PDB entry 9BVT | X-ray diffraction, 3.40 A resolution | chains B and W of the 14 polymer chains in the assembly

# Chain B
Molecule: DNA-directed RNA polymerase subunit beta
Source organism: Saccharomyces cerevisiae
Notes: EC 2.7.7.6
Reference sequence: A0A6A5Q4H2 (A0A6A5Q4H2_YEASX); residue numbers follow UniProt; this construct covers 1-1224
Sequence (1224 residues; numbered 1 to 1224; the number before each row is that of its first residue):
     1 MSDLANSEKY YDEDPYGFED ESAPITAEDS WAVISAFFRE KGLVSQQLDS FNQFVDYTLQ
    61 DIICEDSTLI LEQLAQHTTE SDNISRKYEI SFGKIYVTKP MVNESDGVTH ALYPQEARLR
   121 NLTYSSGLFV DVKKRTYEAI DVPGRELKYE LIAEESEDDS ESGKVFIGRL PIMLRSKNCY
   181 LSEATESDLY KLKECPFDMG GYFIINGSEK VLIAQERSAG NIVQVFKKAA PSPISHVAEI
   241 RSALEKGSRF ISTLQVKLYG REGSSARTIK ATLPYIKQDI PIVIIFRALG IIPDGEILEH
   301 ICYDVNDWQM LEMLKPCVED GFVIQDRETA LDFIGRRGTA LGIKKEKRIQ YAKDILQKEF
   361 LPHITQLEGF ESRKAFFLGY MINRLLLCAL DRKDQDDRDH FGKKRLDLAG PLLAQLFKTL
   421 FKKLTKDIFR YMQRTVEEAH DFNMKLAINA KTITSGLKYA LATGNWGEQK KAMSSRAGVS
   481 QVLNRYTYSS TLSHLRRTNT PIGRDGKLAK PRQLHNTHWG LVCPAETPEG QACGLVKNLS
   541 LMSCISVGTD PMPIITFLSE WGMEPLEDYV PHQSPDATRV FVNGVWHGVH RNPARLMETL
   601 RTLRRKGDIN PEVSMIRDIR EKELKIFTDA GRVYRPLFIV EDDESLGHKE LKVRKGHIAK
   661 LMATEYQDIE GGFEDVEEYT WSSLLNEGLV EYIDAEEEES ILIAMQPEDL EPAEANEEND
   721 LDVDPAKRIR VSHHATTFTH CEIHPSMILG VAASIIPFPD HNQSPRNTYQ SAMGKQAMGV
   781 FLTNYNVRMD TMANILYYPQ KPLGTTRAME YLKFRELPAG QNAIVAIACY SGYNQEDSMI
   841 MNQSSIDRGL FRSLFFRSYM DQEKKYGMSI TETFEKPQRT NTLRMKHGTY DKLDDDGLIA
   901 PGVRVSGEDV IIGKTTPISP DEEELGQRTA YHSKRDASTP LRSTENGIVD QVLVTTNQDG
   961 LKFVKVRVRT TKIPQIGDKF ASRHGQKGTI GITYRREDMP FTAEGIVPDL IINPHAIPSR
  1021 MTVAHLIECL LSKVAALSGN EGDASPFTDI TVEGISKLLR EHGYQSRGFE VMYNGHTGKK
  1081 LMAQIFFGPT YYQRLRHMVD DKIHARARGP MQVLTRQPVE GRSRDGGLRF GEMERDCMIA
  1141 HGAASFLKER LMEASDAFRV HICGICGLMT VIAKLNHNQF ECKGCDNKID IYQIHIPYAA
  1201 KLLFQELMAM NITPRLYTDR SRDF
Not modelled in the structure: 1-19, 65-89, 133-164, 336-347, 434-445, 473-474, 503-509, 643-650, 667-679, 713-725, 879-883, 918-933
Metal / ion sites: Mn2+: Asp837 (shared with 2 residues of chain A); Zn2+: Cys1163, Cys1166, Cys1185
From the paper describing this entry:
  - mutagenesis - E529A, E529D, Y769F: increased catalytic activity (citing earlier work)
  - mutagenesis - E529Q: decreased catalytic activity (citing earlier work)

# Chain W
Molecule: 13-nt DNA strand
Sequence (13 nucleotides; each row starts with the number of its first residue):
    15 ACGTCCCTCT CGA

# Chain B / chain W interface
Contacting residue pairs - 16 pairs, chain B then chain W:
  Ser208(B) - DG26(W)  phosphate contact
  Lys210(B) - DG26(W)  phosphate contact
  Ala462(B) - DG26(W)  phosphate contact
  Gln531(B) - DT18(W)  base contact
  Thr791(B) - DT24(W)  phosphate contact
  Thr791(B) - DC25(W)  hydrogen bond to the phosphate
  Arg857(B) - DT24(W)  salt bridge to the phosphate
  Arg942(B) - DC23(W)  salt bridge to the phosphate
  Gly1121(B) - DT22(W)  phosphate contact
  Arg1122(B) - DT22(W)  hydrogen bond to the phosphate
  Ser1123(B) - DC23(W)  hydrogen bond to the phosphate
  Leu1128(B) - DC21(W)  phosphate contact
  Arg1129(B) - DC20(W)  salt bridge to the phosphate
  Arg1129(B) - DC21(W)  hydrogen bond to the phosphate
  Gly1131(B) - DC20(W)  phosphate contact
  Met1133(B) - DC19(W)  sugar contact
Also at the interface, not in a pair above, chain B (18 interface residues in all): Tyr459, Met792, Gly1127, Glu1132
Also at the interface, not in a pair above, chain W (10 interface residues in all): DA27

# Summary
Chain B and chain W form an interface of 18 and 10 residues respectively, with 4 hydrogen bonds and 3 salt
bridges. Polar contacts include Thr791(B)-DC25(W), Arg1122(B)-DT22(W) and Ser1123(B)-DC23(W). Cys1163(B),
Cys1166(B) and Cys1185(B) form the Zn2+ site. From the paper: E529A, E529D and Y769F of chain B increase
catalytic activity; E529Q of chain B reduces catalytic activity.
Here chain B is DNA-directed RNA polymerase subunit beta (Saccharomyces cerevisiae) and chain W is a 13-nt DNA
strand. Entry 9BVT (RNA Pol II - High Mn(+2) concentration) was determined by X-ray diffraction together with
9BW0, 8U9R and 8U9X from the same study.
